6OAG - chain F; structure by X-ray diffraction, 2.30 A resolution.

== Chain F ==
Molecule: Farnesyl pyrophosphate synthase
From: Homo sapiens
Notes: EC 2.5.1.10, 2.5.1.1
Reference sequence: P14324 (FPPS_HUMAN); residues 1-353 here correspond to UniProt positions 67-419 (UniProt number = residue number + 66)
Sequence (375 residues; numbered -21 to 353; the number before each row is that of its first residue; numbers below 1 keep their minus sign (Met-21 is residue -21)):
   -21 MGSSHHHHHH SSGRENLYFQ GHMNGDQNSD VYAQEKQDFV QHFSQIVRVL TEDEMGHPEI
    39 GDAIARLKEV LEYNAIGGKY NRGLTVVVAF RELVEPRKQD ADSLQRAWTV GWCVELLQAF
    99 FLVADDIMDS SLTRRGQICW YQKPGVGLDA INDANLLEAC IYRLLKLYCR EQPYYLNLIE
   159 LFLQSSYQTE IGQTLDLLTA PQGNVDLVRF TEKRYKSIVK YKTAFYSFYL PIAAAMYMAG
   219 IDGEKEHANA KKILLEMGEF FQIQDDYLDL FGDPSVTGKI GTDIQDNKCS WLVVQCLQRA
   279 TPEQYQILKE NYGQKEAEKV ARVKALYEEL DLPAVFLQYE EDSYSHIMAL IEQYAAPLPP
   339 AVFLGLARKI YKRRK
Disordered / not traced: -21 to 7, 351-353
Differences from the reference sequence: initiating methionine (-21); expression tag (-20 to 0)
Ligand contacts:
  - M2Y ([(1S)-1-{[6-(3-chloro-4-methylphenyl)thieno[2,3-d]pyrimidin-4-yl]amino}-2-phenylethyl]phosphonic acid), molecule 1: Tyr10, Lys57, Asn59, Arg60, Thr63, Ser205, Phe206, Phe239, Asp243, Leu246, Thr255, Leu344, Lys347, Ile348
  - M2Y, molecule 2: Gln242, Glu318, Glu319, Tyr322, Met326, Leu342, Ala345, Arg346, Tyr349, Lys350
Curated features (UniProtKB/Swiss-Prot):
  - binding site (isopentenyl diphosphate): Lys57, Arg60, Gln96, Arg113
  - binding site (Mg(2+)): Asp103, Asp107
  - binding site (dimethylallyl diphosphate): Arg112, Lys200, Thr201, Gln240, Lys257, Lys266
  - site (Important for determining product chain length): Phe98, Phe99
  - modified residue: Lys57 (N6-(2-hydroxyisobutyryl)lysine), Lys287 (N6-acetyllysine)

== In short ==
Ligands of chain F: compound M2Y. UniProt lists 4 isopentenyl diphosphate-binding residues, Mg2+-binding
residues Asp103 and Asp107 and 6 dimethylallyl diphosphate-binding residues.
Chain F is Farnesyl pyrophosphate synthase (Homo sapiens); the structure, Crystal structure of human FPPS in
complex with an allosteric inhibitor YF-02-82, was determined by X-ray diffraction, deposited together with
6N7Y, 6N7Z, 6N82, 6N83 and 6OAH.
